PDB entry 6UZM | X-ray diffraction, 1.80 A resolution | chains A and C of the 3 polymer chains in the assembly

# Chain A
Name: MHC class I antigen
Source organism: Homo sapiens
Reference sequence: F4NBQ8 (F4NBQ8_HUMAN); residues 1-276 here correspond to UniProt positions 25-300 (UniProt number = residue number + 24)
Chain sequence (276 residues; row label = number of the first residue in the row):
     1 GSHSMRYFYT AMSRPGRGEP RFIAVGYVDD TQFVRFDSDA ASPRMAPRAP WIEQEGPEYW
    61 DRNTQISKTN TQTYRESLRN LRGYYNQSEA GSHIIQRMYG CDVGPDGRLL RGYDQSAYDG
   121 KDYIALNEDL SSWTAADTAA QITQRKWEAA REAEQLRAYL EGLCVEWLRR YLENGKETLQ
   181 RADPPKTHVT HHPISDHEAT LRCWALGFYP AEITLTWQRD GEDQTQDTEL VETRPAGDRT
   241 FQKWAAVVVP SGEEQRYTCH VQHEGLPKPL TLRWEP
Disulfides: C101-C164, C203-C259

# Chain C
Name: Synthetic peptide HIS-LEU-ALA-SER-SER-GLY-HIS-SER-LEU
Chain sequence (9 residues; each row starts with the number of its first residue):
     1 HLASSGHSL

# How chain A and chain C interact
Pairs across the interface (40):
  Y7(A) - H1(C)  hydrogen bond (side chain-backbone)
  Y7(A) - L2(C)  hydrogen bond (side chain-backbone)
  Y9(A) - L2(C)
  M45(A) - L2(C)  hydrophobic
  Y59(A) - H1(C)
  R62(A) - H1(C)
  R62(A) - S4(C)  hydrogen bond
  N63(A) - H1(C)  hydrogen bond
  N63(A) - L2(C)  hydrogen bond (side chain-backbone)
  I66(A) - L2(C)
  I66(A) - A3(C)
  I66(A) - S5(C)  hydrogen bond (backbone-side chain)
  S67(A) - L2(C)
  T69(A) - S5(C)
  N70(A) - S5(C)  hydrogen bond
  T73(A) - G6(C)
  T73(A) - S8(C)
  E76(A) - S8(C)  hydrogen bond
  S77(A) - S8(C)
  S77(A) - L9(C)  hydrogen bond (side chain-backbone)
  N80(A) - S8(C)
  N80(A) - L9(C)  hydrogen bond (side chain-backbone)
  L81(A) - L9(C)  hydrophobic
  Y84(A) - L9(C)  hydrogen bond (side chain-backbone)
  Y99(A) - L2(C)
  Y99(A) - A3(C)  hydrogen bond (side chain-backbone)
  Y123(A) - L9(C)  hydrophobic
  T143(A) - L9(C)  hydrogen bond (side chain-backbone)
  K146(A) - L9(C)  hydrogen bond (side chain-backbone)
  W147(A) - H7(C)  hydrogen bond (side chain-backbone)
  W147(A) - S8(C)  hydrogen bond (side chain-backbone)
  W147(A) - L9(C)  hydrophobic
  A150(A) - H7(C)
  E152(A) - G6(C)
  E152(A) - H7(C)  hydrogen bond (side chain-backbone)
  Y159(A) - H1(C)  hydrogen bond (side chain-backbone)
  Y159(A) - L2(C)
  Y159(A) - A3(C)  hydrophobic
  W167(A) - H1(C)
  Y171(A) - H1(C)  hydrogen bond (side chain-backbone)
Interface residues without a listed pair, chain A (29 interface residues in all): M5, Y74, I95

# In short
Chain A and chain C form an interface of 29 and 9 residues respectively; the contacts include 19 hydrogen
bonds. Among the polar pairs are Y7(A)-H1(C), Y7(A)-L2(C) and R62(A)-S4(C).
Chain A is MHC class I antigen (Homo sapiens) and chain C is Synthetic peptide
HIS-LEU-ALA-SER-SER-GLY-HIS-SER-LEU; the structure, HLA-B*15:02 complexed with a synthetic peptide, was
determined by X-ray diffraction.
